4N8V - chains A and B of the 4 polymer chains in the assembly; structure by X-ray diffraction, 2.50 A resolution.

== Chain A ==
Molecule: HLA class I histocompatibility antigen, A-11 alpha chain
Source organism: Homo sapiens
UniProtKB: P13746 (1A11_HUMAN); residues 1-274 here correspond to UniProt positions 25-298 (UniProt number = residue number + 24)
Chain sequence (274 residues; row label = number of the first residue in the row):
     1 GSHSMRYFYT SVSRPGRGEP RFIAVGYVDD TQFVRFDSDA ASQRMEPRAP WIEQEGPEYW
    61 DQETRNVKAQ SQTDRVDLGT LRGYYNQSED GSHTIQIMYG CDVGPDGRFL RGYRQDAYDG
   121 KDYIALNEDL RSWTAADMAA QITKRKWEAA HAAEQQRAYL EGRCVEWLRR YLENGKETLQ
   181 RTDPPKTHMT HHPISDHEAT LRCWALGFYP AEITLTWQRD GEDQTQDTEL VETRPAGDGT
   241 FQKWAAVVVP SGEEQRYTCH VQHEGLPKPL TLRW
Disulfides: Cys-101/Cys-164, Cys-203/Cys-259

== Chain B ==
Molecule: Beta-2-microglobulin
Source organism: Homo sapiens
UniProtKB: P61769 (B2MG_HUMAN); residues 1-99 here correspond to UniProt positions 21-119 (UniProt number = residue number + 20)
Chain sequence (100 residues; numbered 0 to 99; the number before each row is that of its first residue; numbering starts at 0):
     0 MIQRTPKIQV YSRHPAENGK SNFLNCYVSG FHPSDIEVDL LKNGERIEKV EHSDLSFSKD
    60 WSFYLLYYTE FTPTEKDEYA CRVNHVTLSQ PKIVKWDRDM
Construct notes: expression tag (0)
Swiss-Prot annotation at these positions:
  - modified residue: Gln-2 (Pyrrolidone carboxylic acid)
  - glycosylation: Ile-1 (N-linked (Glc) (glycation) isoleucine), Lys-19 (N-linked (Glc) (glycation) lysine), Lys-41 (N-linked (Glc) (glycation) lysine), Lys-48 (N-linked (Glc) (glycation) lysine), Lys-58 (N-linked (Glc) (glycation) lysine), Lys-91 (N-linked (Glc) (glycation) lysine), Lys-94 (N-linked (Glc) (glycation) lysine)
Disulfides: Cys-25/Cys-80

== Interface between chain A and chain B ==
Contacting residue pairs (53):
  Phe-8(A) / Ser-55(B)
  Phe-8(A) / Phe-56(B)
  Tyr-9(A) / Phe-56(B)
  Thr-10(A) / Phe-56(B)
  Thr-10(A) / Phe-62(B)
  Val-12(A) / Ser-33(B)
  Ile-23(A) / Leu-54(B)
  Val-25(A) / Asp-53(B)
  Tyr-27(A) / Ser-55(B)
  Tyr-27(A) / Tyr-63(B)
  Gln-32(A) / Asp-53(B)  hydrogen bond
  Arg-35(A) / Asp-53(B)  salt bridge
  Arg-48(A) / Asp-53(B)  salt bridge
  Thr-94(A) / His-31(B)
  Gln-96(A) / His-31(B)  hydrogen bond
  Gln-96(A) / Phe-56(B)
  Gln-96(A) / Trp-60(B)  hydrogen bond (side chain-backbone)
  Gln-96(A) / Phe-62(B)
  Ile-97(A) / Phe-56(B)
  Met-98(A) / Phe-56(B)  hydrophobic
  Met-98(A) / Lys-58(B)
  Met-98(A) / Trp-60(B)  hydrophobic
  Gln-115(A) / Trp-60(B)
  Asp-116(A) / Trp-60(B)
  Ala-117(A) / Trp-60(B)  hydrophobic
  Asp-119(A) / Ile-1(B)
  Asp-119(A) / His-31(B)
  Gly-120(A) / His-31(B)
  Gly-120(A) / Trp-60(B)
  Lys-121(A) / Met-0(B)
  Asp-122(A) / Trp-60(B)  hydrogen bond
  Thr-190(A) / Met-99(B)  hydrogen bond (side chain-backbone)
  His-192(A) / Met-99(B)
  Arg-202(A) / Met-99(B)  hydrogen bond (side chain-backbone)
  Trp-204(A) / Met-99(B)
  Leu-206(A) / Pro-14(B)  hydrophobic
  Val-231(A) / Gln-8(B)
  Glu-232(A) / Lys-6(B)  salt bridge
  Glu-232(A) / Gln-8(B)  hydrogen bond (backbone-side chain)
  Glu-232(A) / Tyr-26(B)
  Glu-232(A) / Ser-28(B)  hydrogen bond
  Arg-234(A) / Gln-8(B)  hydrogen bond
  Arg-234(A) / Tyr-10(B)
  Pro-235(A) / Tyr-10(B)  hydrogen bond (backbone-side chain)
  Pro-235(A) / Tyr-26(B)
  Ala-236(A) / Arg-12(B)  hydrogen bond (backbone-side chain)
  Ala-236(A) / Asn-24(B)  hydrogen bond (backbone-side chain)
  Gly-237(A) / Arg-12(B)
  Gly-237(A) / Leu-65(B)
  Asp-238(A) / Arg-12(B)
  Gln-242(A) / Tyr-10(B)
  Gln-242(A) / Ser-11(B)  hydrogen bond (side chain-backbone)
  Gln-242(A) / Arg-12(B)  hydrogen bond (side chain-backbone)
Interface residues without a listed pair, chain A (36 interface residues in all): Thr-233, Trp-244
Interface residues without a listed pair, chain B (25 interface residues in all): Asp-59, Asp-98

== In short ==
36 residues of chain A and 25 residues of chain B are in contact; the contacts include 14 hydrogen bonds and 3
salt bridges. Polar contacts include Arg-35(A)/Asp-53(B), Arg-48(A)/Asp-53(B) and Glu-232(A)/Lys-6(B).
Here chain A is HLA class I histocompatibility antigen, A-11 alpha chain and chain B is Beta-2-microglobulin,
both from Homo sapiens. Entry 4N8V (Crystal structure of killer cell immunoglobulin-like receptor KIR2DS2 in
complex with HLA-A) was determined by X-ray diffraction.
